Entry 6N2R (X-ray diffraction, 2.10 A resolution); this record covers chains A and P of the 4 polymer chains in the assembly.

Chain A:
Name: DNA polymerase beta
Source organism: Homo sapiens
Notes: EC 2.7.7.7, 4.2.99.-
UniProtKB: P06746 (DPOLB_HUMAN); numbering as in UniProt (aligned over 1-335)
Amino-acid sequence (335 residues; row label = number of the first residue in the row):
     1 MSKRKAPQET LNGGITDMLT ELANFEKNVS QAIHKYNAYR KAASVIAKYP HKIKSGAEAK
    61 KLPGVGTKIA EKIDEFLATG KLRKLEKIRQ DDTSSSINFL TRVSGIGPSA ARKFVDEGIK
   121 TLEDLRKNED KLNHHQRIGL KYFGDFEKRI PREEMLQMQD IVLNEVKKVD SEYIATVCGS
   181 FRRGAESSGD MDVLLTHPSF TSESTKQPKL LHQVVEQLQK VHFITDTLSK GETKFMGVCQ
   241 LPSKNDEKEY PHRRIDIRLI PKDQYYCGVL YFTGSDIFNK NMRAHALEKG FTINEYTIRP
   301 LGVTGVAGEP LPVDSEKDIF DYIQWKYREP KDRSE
Not modelled in the structure: 1-9
Curated features (UniProtKB/Swiss-Prot):
  - region: Arg183 to Asp192 (DNA-binding)
  - active site: Lys72 (Nucleophile)
  - binding site (K(+)): Lys60, Leu62, Val65, Thr101, Val103, Ile106
  - binding site (Na(+)): Lys60, Leu62, Val65, Thr101, Val103, Ile106
  - binding site (dATP): Arg149, Ser180, Arg183, Gly189, Asp190
  - binding site (dCTP): Arg149, Ser180, Arg183, Gly189, Asp190
  - binding site (dGTP): Arg149, Ser180, Arg183, Gly189, Asp190, Asp192
  - binding site (dTTP): Arg149, Ser180, Arg183, Gly189, Asp190
  - binding site (Mg(2+)): Asp190, Asp192, Asp256
  - modified residue: Lys72 (N6-acetyllysine), Arg83 (Omega-N-methylarginine), Arg152 (Omega-N-methylarginine)
  - cross-link (Glycyl lysine isopeptide (Lys-Gly)): Lys41 (interchain with G-Cter in ubiquitin), Lys61 (interchain with G-Cter in ubiquitin), Lys81 (interchain with G-Cter in ubiquitin)
Bound ions: Na+ site 1: Lys60, Leu62, Val65 (shared with 1 residue of chain D); Na+ site 2: Thr101, Val103, Ile106 (shared with DG9(P) of chain P)

Chain P:
Molecule: 10-nt DNA strand
Notes: fragment: Primer Strand
Sequence (10 nucleotides; numbered 1 to 10; the number before each row is that of its first residue):
     1 GCTGATGCGC
Bound ions: Na+: DG9 (shared with Thr101(A), Val103(A), Ile106(A) of chain A)

How chain A and chain P interact:
Pairs across the interface (15):
  Val103(A) - DG9(P)  phosphate contact
  Ser104(A) - DG9(P)  phosphate contact
  Gly105(A) - DC8(P)  phosphate contact
  Gly105(A) - DG9(P)  hydrogen bond to the phosphate
  Ile106(A) - DG9(P)  hydrogen bond to the phosphate
  Gly107(A) - DC8(P)  hydrogen bond to the phosphate
  Gly107(A) - DG9(P)  phosphate contact
  Pro108(A) - DC8(P)  phosphate contact
  Ser109(A) - DG7(P)  phosphate contact
  Ser109(A) - DC8(P)  hydrogen bond to the phosphate
  Ala110(A) - DC8(P)  hydrogen bond to the phosphate
  Met236(A) - DC10(P)  sugar contact
  Arg254(A) - DC10(P)  salt bridge to the phosphate
  Asp256(A) - DC10(P)  sugar contact
  Arg258(A) - DC10(P)  phosphate contact
Interface residues without a listed pair, chain A (14 interface residues in all): His135, Asp190

In short:
14 residues of chain A face 4 of chain P across their interface, with 5 hydrogen bonds and 1 salt bridge.
Polar contacts include Gly105(A)-DG9(P), Ile106(A)-DG9(P) and Gly107(A)-DC8(P).
Here chain A is DNA polymerase beta (Homo sapiens) and chain P is a 10-nt DNA strand. Entry 6N2R (Binary
complex crystal structure of DNA polymerase Beta with 5-carboxy-dC (5-caC) at the templating position) was
determined by X-ray diffraction, deposited together with 6N2S and 6N2T.
